Entry 7ICU (X-ray diffraction, 3.30 A resolution); this record covers chains T and A of the 3 polymer chains in the assembly.

== Chain T ==
Molecule: 7-nt DNA strand
Sequence (7 nucleotides; numbered 2 to 8; the number before each row is that of its first residue):
     2 CATCTGT

== Chain A ==
Protein: Protein (DNA polymerase beta (e.c.2.7.7.7))
Organism: Homo sapiens
UniProt: P06746 (DPOB_HUMAN); residues 2-335 here correspond to UniProt positions 1-334 (UniProt number = residue number - 1)
Amino-acid sequence (335 residues; numbered 1 to 335; the number before each row is that of its first residue):
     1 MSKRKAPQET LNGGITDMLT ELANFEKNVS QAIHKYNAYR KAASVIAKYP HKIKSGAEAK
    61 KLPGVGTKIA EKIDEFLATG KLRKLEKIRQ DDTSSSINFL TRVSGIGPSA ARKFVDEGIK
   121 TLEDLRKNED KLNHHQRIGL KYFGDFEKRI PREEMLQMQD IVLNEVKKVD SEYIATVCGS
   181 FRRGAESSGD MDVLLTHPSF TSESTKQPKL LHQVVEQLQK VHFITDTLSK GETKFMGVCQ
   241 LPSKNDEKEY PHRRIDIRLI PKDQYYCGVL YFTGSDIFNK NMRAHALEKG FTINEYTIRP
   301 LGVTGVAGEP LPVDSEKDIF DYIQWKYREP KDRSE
Not modelled in the structure: 1-8
Bound ions: Cd2+: His51, His134; Na+ site 1: Leu62 (shared with 1 residue of chain P); Na+ site 2: Thr101, Val103, Ile106 (shared with 1 residue of chain P)
UniProt features mapped onto this chain:
  - binding site (K(+)): Lys61
  - binding site (Na(+)): Lys61

== How chain T and chain A interact ==
Contacting residue pairs (12):
  DC2(T) with Lys234(A), base contact
  DA3(T) with Thr233(A), hydrogen bond to the phosphate; Lys234(A), phosphate contact
  DT4(T) with Ser229(A), phosphate contact; Lys230(A), phosphate contact; Gly231(A), phosphate contact; Glu232(A), hydrogen bond to the phosphate; Thr233(A), hydrogen bond to the phosphate; Lys234(A), hydrogen bond to the phosphate
  DC5(T) with Ser229(A), sugar contact; Lys230(A), hydrogen bond to the phosphate
  DT6(T) with Asn133(A), phosphate contact
Interface residues without a listed pair, chain A (9 interface residues in all): Leu228, Tyr296

== In short ==
The interface between chain T and chain A involves 5 residues on one side and 9 on the other, with 5 hydrogen
bonds. Polar pairs include DA3(T)-Thr233(A), DT4(T)-Glu232(A) and DT4(T)-Thr233(A). Curated annotation
(UniProt) lists K+-binding residue Lys61(A) and Na+-binding residue Lys61(A) on chain A.
Chain T is a 7-nt DNA strand and chain A is Protein (DNA polymerase beta (e.c.2.7.7.7)) (Homo sapiens); the
structure, DNA polymerase beta (pol B) (e.c.2.7.7.7) complexed with six base pairs of DNA; soaked in the ...,
was determined by X-ray diffraction together with 1ZQT, 7ICE, 7ICF, 7ICG, 7ICH, 7ICI and 39 further entries
from the same study.
